PDB entry 7HP2 | X-ray diffraction, 1.54 A resolution | chains A and B

== Chain A ==
Molecule: Serine protease subunit NS2B
Source organism: Zika virus
Reference sequence: Q32ZE1 (POLG_ZIKV); residues 46-89 here correspond to UniProt positions 1414-1457 (UniProt number = residue number + 1368)
Sequence (46 residues; numbered 44 to 89; the number before each row is that of its first residue):
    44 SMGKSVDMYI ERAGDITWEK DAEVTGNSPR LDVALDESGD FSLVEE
Unresolved in the structure: 44-49, 89
Differences from the reference sequence: expression tag (44-45)
Residues lining bound ligands: A1BHC (3-chloro-5-[({3-[(dimethylamino)methyl]-4-hydroxyphenyl}methyl)amino]-N-(1-hydroxy-2-methylpropan-2-yl)benzamide): Ser81, Gly82, Asp83

== Chain B ==
Molecule: Serine protease NS3
Source organism: Zika virus
Notes: EC 3.4.21.91, 3.6.1.15, 3.6.4.13
Reference sequence: Q32ZE1 (POLG_ZIKV); residues 11-177 here correspond to UniProt positions 1509-1675 (UniProt number = residue number + 1498)
Sequence (168 residues; row label = number of the first residue in the row):
    10 MKEVKKGETT DGVYRVMTRR LLGSTQVGVG VMQEGVFHTM WHVTKGAALR SGEGRLDPYW
    70 GDVKQDLVSY CGPWKLDAAW DGLSEVQLLA VPPGERAKNI QTLPGIFKTK DGDIGAVALD
   130 YPAGTSGSPI LDKCGRVIGL YGNGVVIKNG SYVSAITQGK REEETPVE
Unresolved in the structure: 10-15, 172-177
Disulfides: Cys143 forms a disulfide with the same residue of a neighbouring copy of this chain
Differences from the reference sequence: initiating methionine (10); conflict Lys107 (Arg1605 in Q32ZE1)
Residues lining bound ligands: A1BHC (3-chloro-5-[({3-[(dimethylamino)methyl]-4-hydroxyphenyl}methyl)amino]-N-(1-hydroxy-2-methylpropan-2-yl)benzamide): His51, Asp75, Asp129, Tyr130, Pro131, Ala132, Thr134, Ser135, Tyr150, Gly151, Asn152, Val155, Gly159, Tyr161
UniProt features mapped onto this chain:
  - active site (Charge relay system): His51, Asp75, Ser135

== Chain A / chain B interface ==
Contacting residue pairs - 96 pairs, chain A then chain B:
  Asp50(A) - Arg59(B)  salt bridge
  Met51(A) - Met26(B)
  Met51(A) - Val52(B)
  Met51(A) - Thr53(B)
  Met51(A) - Leu58(B)
  Met51(A) - Arg59(B)  hydrogen bond (backbone-backbone)
  Tyr52(A) - Arg24(B)
  Tyr52(A) - Val25(B)
  Tyr52(A) - Met26(B)  hydrogen bond (backbone-backbone)
  Tyr52(A) - Arg28(B)
  Tyr52(A) - Ser33(B)  hydrogen bond
  Tyr52(A) - Arg59(B)
  Ile53(A) - Tyr23(B)  hydrophobic
  Ile53(A) - Arg24(B)
  Ile53(A) - Met41(B)  hydrophobic
  Ile53(A) - Phe46(B)  hydrophobic
  Ile53(A) - Arg59(B)  hydrogen bond (backbone-backbone)
  Ile53(A) - Ser60(B)
  Ile53(A) - Leu65(B)  hydrophobic
  Glu54(A) - Tyr23(B)
  Glu54(A) - Arg24(B)  hydrogen bond (backbone-backbone)
  Arg55(A) - Glu17(B)
  Arg55(A) - Asp20(B)  hydrogen bond (side chain-backbone)
  Arg55(A) - Gly21(B)
  Arg55(A) - Val22(B)
  Arg55(A) - Tyr23(B)
  Ala56(A) - Val22(B)  hydrogen bond (backbone-backbone)
  Ala56(A) - Val100(B)  hydrophobic
  Ala56(A) - Ala106(B)
  Gly57(A) - Gly21(B)
  Gly57(A) - Val22(B)  hydrogen bond (backbone-backbone)
  Asp58(A) - Leu98(B)
  Ile59(A) - Gly21(B)
  Ile59(A) - Val22(B)
  Ile59(A) - Val40(B)  hydrophobic
  Ile59(A) - Leu98(B)  hydrophobic
  Ile59(A) - Leu140(B)  hydrophobic
  Ile59(A) - Gly144(B)
  Ile59(A) - Val146(B)  hydrophobic
  Thr60(A) - Asn108(B)  hydrogen bond (backbone-side chain)
  Thr60(A) - Leu140(B)
  Trp61(A) - Glu94(B)
  Trp61(A) - Val95(B)
  Trp61(A) - Gln96(B)
  Trp61(A) - Gln110(B)
  Trp61(A) - Leu140(B)
  Trp61(A) - Asp141(B)
  Trp61(A) - Lys142(B)
  Glu62(A) - Gln96(B)  hydrogen bond (backbone-side chain)
  Glu62(A) - Asn108(B)
  Ala65(A) - Gln96(B)
  Ala65(A) - Asn108(B)
  Glu66(A) - Asn108(B)
  Glu66(A) - Ile109(B)
  Glu66(A) - Gln110(B)  hydrogen bond (backbone-backbone)
  Val67(A) - Glu94(B)
  Val67(A) - Gln110(B)
  Thr68(A) - Ile109(B)
  Thr68(A) - Gln110(B)  hydrogen bond (backbone-backbone)
  Thr68(A) - Thr111(B)  hydrogen bond (backbone-side chain)
  Thr68(A) - Leu128(B)
  Gly69(A) - Thr111(B)
  Gly69(A) - Ala127(B)
  Gly69(A) - Leu128(B)
  Asn70(A) - Leu112(B)
  Asn70(A) - Ala127(B)
  Ser71(A) - Leu112(B)  hydrogen bond (side chain-backbone)
  Ser71(A) - Pro113(B)
  Ser71(A) - Gly114(B)
  Pro72(A) - Gly114(B)
  Pro72(A) - Ile115(B)  hydrogen bond (backbone-backbone)
  Pro72(A) - Ala127(B)
  Arg73(A) - Ile115(B)
  Leu74(A) - Ile115(B)  hydrogen bond (backbone-backbone)
  Leu74(A) - Phe116(B)
  Leu74(A) - Lys117(B)  hydrogen bond (backbone-backbone)
  Leu74(A) - Ile156(B)  hydrophobic
  Leu74(A) - Val162(B)  hydrophobic
  Asp75(A) - Lys117(B)
  Val76(A) - Phe116(B)  hydrophobic
  Val76(A) - Lys117(B)  hydrogen bond (backbone-backbone)
  Val76(A) - Thr118(B)
  Leu78(A) - Lys73(B)
  Asp79(A) - Lys73(B)
  Glu80(A) - Lys73(B)
  Ser81(A) - Val72(B)
  Gly82(A) - Val72(B)
  Gly82(A) - Lys73(B)
  Gly82(A) - Asn152(B)  hydrogen bond (backbone-side chain)
  Phe84(A) - Phe116(B)  hydrophobic
  Phe84(A) - Asn152(B)
  Phe84(A) - Gly153(B)
  Phe84(A) - Val154(B)  hydrophobic
  Phe84(A) - Ala164(B)  hydrophobic
  Leu86(A) - Val154(B)  hydrophobic
  Leu86(A) - Ile156(B)  hydrophobic
Other interface residues (no listed pair), chain A (34 interface residues in all): Ser85, Glu88
Other interface residues (no listed pair), chain B (59 interface residues in all): Thr19, Thr27, Val36, Ala57, Ile123, Pro138, Val155, Lys157

== In short ==
The interface between chain A and chain B involves 34 residues on one side and 59 on the other; the contacts
include 19 hydrogen bonds and 1 salt bridge. Polar contacts include Asp50(A)-Arg59(B), Tyr52(A)-Ser33(B) and
Arg55(A)-Asp20(B).
Chain A is Serine protease subunit NS2B and chain B is Serine protease NS3, both from Zika virus; the
structure, PanDDA analysis group deposition -- Crystal Structure of ZIKV NS2B-NS3 protease in complex with
ASAP-0014767-001, was determined by X-ray diffraction.
